PDB entry 7PAI | electron microscopy, 6.70 A resolution (low resolution: residue-level contacts below are approximate; hydrogen-bond / salt-bridge calls are withheld) | chains K and 5 of the 53 polymer chains in the assembly

Chain K:
Molecule: 30S ribosomal protein S12
Source organism: Mycoplasma pneumoniae M129
UniProt: P75546 (RS12_MYCPN); numbering as in UniProt (aligned over 1-139)
Amino-acid sequence (139 residues; row label = number of the first residue in the row):
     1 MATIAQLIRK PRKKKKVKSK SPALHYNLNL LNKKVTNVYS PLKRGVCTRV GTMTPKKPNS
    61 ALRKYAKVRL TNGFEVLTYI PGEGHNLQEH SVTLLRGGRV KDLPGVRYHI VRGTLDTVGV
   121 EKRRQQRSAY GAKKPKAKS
Disordered / not traced: 1, 138-139

Chain 5:
Molecule: 16S ribosomal RNA
Source organism: Mycoplasma pneumoniae M129
Sequence (1520 nucleotides; each row starts with the number of its first residue):
     1 UUUUUCUGAG AGUUUGAUCC UGGCUCAGGA UUAACGCUGG CGGCAUGCCU AAUACAUGCA
    61 AGUCGAUCGA AAGUAGUAAU ACUUUAGAGG CGAACGGGUG AGUAACACGU AUCCAAUCUA
   121 CCUUAUAAUG GGGGAUAACU AGUUGAAAGA CUAGCUAAUA CCGCAUAAGA ACUUUGGUUC
   181 GCAUGAAUCA AAGUUGAAAG GACCUGCAAG GGUUCGUUAU UUGAUGAGGG UGCGCCAUAU
   241 CAGCUAGUUG GUGGGGUAAC GGCCUACCAA GGCAAUGACG UGUAGCUAUG CUGAGAAGUA
   301 GAAUAGCCAC AAUGGGACUG AGACACGGCC CAUACUCCUA CGGGAGGCAG CAGUAGGGAA
   361 UUUUUCACAA UGAGCGAAAG CUUGAUGGAG CAAUGCCGCG UGAACGAUGA AGGUCUUUAA
   421 GAUUGUAAAG UUCUUUUAUU UGGGAAGAAU GACUUUAGCA GGUAAUGGCU AGAGUUUGAC
   481 UGUACCAUUU UGAAUAAGUG ACGACUAACU AUGUGCCAGC AGUCGCGGUA AUACAUAGGU
   541 CGCAAGCGUU AUCCGGAUUU AUUGGGCGUA AAGCAAGCGC AGGCGGAUUG AAAAGUCUGG
   601 UGUUAAAGGC AGCUGCUUAA CAGUUGUAUG CAUUGGAAAC UAUUAAUCUA GAGUGUGGUA
   661 GGGAGUUUUG GAAUUUCAUG UGGAGCGGUG AAAUGCGUAG AUAUAUGAAG GAACACCAGU
   721 GGCGAAGGCG AAAACUUAGG CCAUUACUGA CGCUUAGGCU UGAAAGUGUG GGGAGCAAAU
   781 AGGAUUAGAU ACCCUAGUAG UCCACACCGU AAACGAUAGA UACUAGCUGU CGGGGCGAUC
   841 CCCUCGGUAG UGAAGUUAAC ACAUUAAGUA UCUCGCCUGG GUAGUACAUU CGCAAGAAUG
   901 AAACUCAAAC GGAAUUGACG GGGACCCGCA CAAGUGGUGG AGCAUGUUGC UUAAUUCGAC
   961 GGUACACGAA AAACCUUACC UAGACUUGAC AUCCUUGGCA AAGUUAUGGA AACAUAAUGG
  1021 AGGUUAACCG AGUGACAGGU GGUGCAUGGU UGUCGUCAGC UCGUGUCGUG AGAUGUUGGG
  1081 UUAAGUCCCG CAACGAGCGC AACCCUUAUC GUUAGUUACA UUGUCUAGCG AGACUGCUAA
  1141 UGCAAAUUGG AGGAAGGAAG GGAUGACGUC AAAUCAUCAU GCCCCUUAUG UCUAGGGCUG
  1201 CAAACGUGCU ACAAUGGCCA AUACAAACAG UCGCCAGCUU GUAAAAGUGA GCAAAUCUGU
  1261 AAAGUUGGUC UCAGUUCGGA UUGAGGGCUG CAAUUCGUCC UCAUGAAGUC GGAAUCACUA
  1321 GUAAUCGCGA AUCAGCUAUG UCGCGGUGAA UACGUUCUCG GGUCUUGUAC ACACCGCCCG
  1381 UCAAACUAUG AAAGCUGGUA AUAUUUAAAA ACGUGUUGCU AACCAUUAGG AAGCGCAUGU
  1441 CAAGGAUAGC ACCGGUGAUU GGAGUUAAGU CGUAACAAGG UACCCCUACG AGAACGUGGG
  1501 GGUGGAUCAC CUCCUUUCUA
Disordered / not traced: 1-4, 181-184, 1020-1027, 1510-1520

How chain K and chain 5 interact:
Contacting residue pairs (94; chain K residue first):
  Ala-2(K) with G566(5); C876(5)
  Thr-3(K) with U873(5); C874(5)
  Ala-5(K) with C874(5)
  Gln-6(K) with C874(5); G875(5)
  Arg-9(K) with A756(5); C874(5); G875(5)
  Arg-12(K) with U560(5); A561(5); U562(5); G565(5); U878(5)
  Lys-13(K) with U560(5)
  Lys-14(K) with U560(5); A561(5)
  Lys-15(K) with U560(5)
  Lys-18(K) with A903(5)
  Ser-19(K) with U552(5)
  Asn-29(K) with A51(5)
  Lys-34(K) with A51(5)
  Tyr-39(K) with A551(5); U552(5)
  Ser-40(K) with A359(5)
  Pro-41(K) with A33(5); U550(5); A551(5)
  Leu-42(K) with A359(5); U550(5)
  Lys-43(K) with G358(5); A359(5)
  Arg-44(K) with G358(5); A359(5)
  Lys-57(K) with U1466(5); A1467(5); A1468(5)
  Ser-60(K) with C516(5); G527(5); A1467(5)
  Ala-61(K) with A518(5); G519(5); G527(5)
  Leu-62(K) with A518(5)
  Arg-63(K) with G519(5); G527(5)
  Lys-64(K) with A518(5); G519(5)
  Thr-71(K) with G358(5)
  Tyr-79(K) with G519(5); C520(5)
  Pro-81(K) with C520(5)
  Gly-82(K) with C520(5)
  Gly-84(K) with G519(5)
  Arg-96(K) with U549(5); U550(5)
  Gly-97(K) with U550(5)
  Arg-99(K) with G522(5); C906(5)
  Lys-101(K) with U523(5); C524(5); A907(5)
  Asp-102(K) with A521(5); G525(5)
  Leu-103(K) with A521(5)
  Arg-107(K) with C904(5)
  Thr-114(K) with C35(5); G36(5)
  Lys-122(K) with A535(5); U536(5)
  Arg-123(K) with C520(5); U536(5)
  Arg-124(K) with U536(5); A537(5)
  Gln-125(K) with A501(5); A535(5); U536(5)
  Gln-126(K) with G500(5); A501(5); A521(5)
  Arg-127(K) with U499(5); G500(5)
  Ser-128(K) with G36(5); U499(5); G500(5)
  Gly-131(K) with G36(5)
  Ala-132(K) with G36(5); C37(5)
  Lys-133(K) with C37(5); U38(5)
  Lys-134(K) with C37(5); U38(5); U499(5)
Also at the interface, not in a pair above, chain K (59 interface residues in all): Ile-4, Leu-7, His-25, Thr-36, Val-38, Thr-54, Lys-56, Asn-59, Glu-83, Ala-129
Also at the interface, not in a pair above, chain 5 (55 interface residues in all): C49, G498, C517, C526, G548, C567, G583, C877, U905

In short:
59 residues of chain K and 55 residues of chain 5 are in contact.
Here chain K is 30S ribosomal protein S12 and chain 5 is 16S ribosomal RNA, both from Mycoplasma pneumoniae
M129. Entry 7PAI (70S ribosome with P-site tRNA in Mycoplasma pneumoniae cells) was determined by electron
microscopy (same publication as 7OOC, 7OOD, 7P6Z, 7PAH, 7PAJ, 7PAK and 23 further entries).
